6R3B - chains C and D of the 7 polymer chains in the assembly; structure by electron microscopy, 4.50 A resolution (low resolution: residue-level contacts below are approximate; hydrogen-bond / salt-bridge calls are withheld).

Chain C (and D):
Protein: Major capsid protein
From: Bacillus phage SPP1
Notes: chain D of this document is another copy of the same molecule, construct and numbering; everything in this record applies to it too
UniProt: Q38582 (CAPSD_BPSPP); residues 2-324 here = UniProt positions 2-324
Amino-acid sequence (323 residues; numbered 2 to 324; the number before each row is that of its first residue):
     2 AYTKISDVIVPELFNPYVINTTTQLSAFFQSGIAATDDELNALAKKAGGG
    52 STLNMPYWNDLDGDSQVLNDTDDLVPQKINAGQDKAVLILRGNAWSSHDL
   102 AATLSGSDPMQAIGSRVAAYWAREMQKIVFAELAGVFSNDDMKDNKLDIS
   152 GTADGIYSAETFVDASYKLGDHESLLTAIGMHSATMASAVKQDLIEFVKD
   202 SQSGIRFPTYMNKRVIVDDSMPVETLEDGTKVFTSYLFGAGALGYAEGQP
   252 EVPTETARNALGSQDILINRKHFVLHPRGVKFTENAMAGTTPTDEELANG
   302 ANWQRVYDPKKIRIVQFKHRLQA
What the authors report for this chain:
  - mutagenesis - Y18A: decreased binding to SP
  - mutagenesis - D100A: unchanged binding to gp11
  - mutagenesis - E197K: abolished binding to gp12
  - mutagenesis - D194G/F198A, F198A: decreased binding to gp12

Chain C / chain D interface:
Residue-residue contacts (29; chain C residue first):
  Arg92(C) with Ser66(D); Val68(D)
  Gly93(C) with Ser66(D); Gln67(D)
  Asn94(C) with Asp63(D); Ser66(D); Gln78(D)
  Ala95(C) with Leu75(D); Gln78(D)
  Trp96(C) with Gln78(D)
  Ser97(C) with Asp61(D); Pro77(D); Gln78(D); Lys79(D)
  Ala102(C) with Asp61(D)
  Arg117(C) with Asn60(D); Asp61(D)
  Tyr121(C) with Asp63(D); Ser66(D)
  Arg124(C) with Leu62(D)
  Glu125(C) with Asp63(D); Asp65(D)
  Ser184(C) with Gly171(D)
  Ile267(C) with Pro77(D)
  Ile269(C) with Leu75(D)
  Arg271(C) with Leu69(D); Leu75(D)
  Thr292(C) with Asn70(D)
  Asp295(C) with Val68(D)
Other interface residues (no listed pair), chain C (23 interface residues in all): Leu91, Leu105, Ser106, Met187, Phe198, Glu296
Other interface residues (no listed pair), chain D (20 interface residues in all): Glu40, Pro57, Trp59, Tyr168, Glu174

Summary:
Chain C and chain D form an interface of 23 and 20 residues respectively. From the paper: D194G/F198A and
F198A of chain C reduce binding to gp12; Y18A of chain C reduces binding to SP; 5 substitutions were tested in
all.
Chain C and chain D are both Major capsid protein (Bacillus phage SPP1); the structure, Bacteriophage SPP1
procapsid-I protein, was determined by electron microscopy (same publication as 6R3A and 6RTL).
